PDB entry 7WEF | electron microscopy, 3.80 A resolution | chains E and L of the 3 polymer chains in the assembly

[Chain E]
Name: Spike protein S1
Organism: Severe acute respiratory syndrome coronavirus 2
UniProtKB: P0DTC2 (SPIKE_SARS2); residue numbers follow UniProt; this construct covers 330-530
Chain sequence (201 residues; numbered 330 to 530; the number before each row is that of its first residue):
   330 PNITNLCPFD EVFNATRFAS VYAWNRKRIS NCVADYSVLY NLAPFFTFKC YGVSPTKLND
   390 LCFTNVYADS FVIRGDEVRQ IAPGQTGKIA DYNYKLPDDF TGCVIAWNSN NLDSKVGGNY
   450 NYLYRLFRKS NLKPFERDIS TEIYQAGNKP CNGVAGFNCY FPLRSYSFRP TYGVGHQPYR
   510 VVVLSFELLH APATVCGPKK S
Sequence notes: variant D339 (Gly in P0DTC2), L371 (Ser in P0DTC2), P373 (Ser in P0DTC2), F375 (Ser in P0DTC2), N477 (Ser in P0DTC2), K478 (Thr in P0DTC2), A484 (Glu in P0DTC2), R493 (Gln in P0DTC2), S496 (Gly in P0DTC2), R498 (Gln in P0DTC2), Y501 (Asn in P0DTC2), H505 (Tyr in P0DTC2)
Disulfides: C336-C361, C379-C432, C391-C525, C480-C488
From the paper describing this entry:
  - mutagenesis - G446S: decreased binding to XGv289 (proposed by the authors, not directly observed)

[Chain L]
Name: The light chain of Fab XGv289
Organism: Homo sapiens
Notes: antibody fragment or engineered binder
Chain sequence (111 residues; each row starts with the number of its first residue):
     2 SVLTQPPSAS GTPGQRVTIP CSGSSSNIGN NYVYWYQQLP GTAPKLLVYG NNQRPSGVPD
    62 RFSVSKSGTS ASLAISGLRS EDEADYYCAA WDDGLSGSGW VFGGGTKLTV L
Disulfides: C22-C89

[Interface between chain E and chain L]
Contacting residue pairs - 9 pairs, chain E then chain L:
  F374(E) - N31(L)
  T500(E) - S99(L)
  Y501(E) - S99(L)  hydrogen bond (backbone-side chain)
  G502(E) - G95(L)
  G502(E) - S97(L)
  G502(E) - G98(L)
  V503(E) - G95(L)  hydrogen bond (backbone-backbone)
  Q506(E) - D94(L)
  Q506(E) - S99(L)
Also at the interface, not in a pair above, chain E (8 interface residues in all): N437, P499
Also at the interface, not in a pair above, chain L (8 interface residues in all): W92, L96

[Overview]
The chain E/chain L interface involves 8 residues from each chain, with 2 hydrogen bonds. Polar pairs include
Y501(E)-S99(L) and V503(E)-G95(L). From the paper: G446S of chain E reduces binding to XGv289.
Here chain E is Spike protein S1 (Severe acute respiratory syndrome coronavirus 2) and chain L is the light
chain of Fab XGv289 (Homo sapiens). Entry 7WEF (SARS-CoV-2 Omicron variant spike RBD in complex with Fab
XGv289) was determined by electron microscopy, deposited together with 7WE7, 7WE8, 7WE9, 7WEA, 7WEB, 7WEC and
3 further entries.
